7ZR1 - chains B and C of the 5 polymer chains in the assembly; structure by electron microscopy, 4.00 A resolution.

# Chain B
Molecule: Double-strand break repair protein
Source organism: Thermochaetoides thermophila
UniProt: G0RYR3 (G0RYR3_CHATD); residues 1-730 here = UniProt positions 1-730
Chain sequence (730 residues; each row starts with the number of its first residue):
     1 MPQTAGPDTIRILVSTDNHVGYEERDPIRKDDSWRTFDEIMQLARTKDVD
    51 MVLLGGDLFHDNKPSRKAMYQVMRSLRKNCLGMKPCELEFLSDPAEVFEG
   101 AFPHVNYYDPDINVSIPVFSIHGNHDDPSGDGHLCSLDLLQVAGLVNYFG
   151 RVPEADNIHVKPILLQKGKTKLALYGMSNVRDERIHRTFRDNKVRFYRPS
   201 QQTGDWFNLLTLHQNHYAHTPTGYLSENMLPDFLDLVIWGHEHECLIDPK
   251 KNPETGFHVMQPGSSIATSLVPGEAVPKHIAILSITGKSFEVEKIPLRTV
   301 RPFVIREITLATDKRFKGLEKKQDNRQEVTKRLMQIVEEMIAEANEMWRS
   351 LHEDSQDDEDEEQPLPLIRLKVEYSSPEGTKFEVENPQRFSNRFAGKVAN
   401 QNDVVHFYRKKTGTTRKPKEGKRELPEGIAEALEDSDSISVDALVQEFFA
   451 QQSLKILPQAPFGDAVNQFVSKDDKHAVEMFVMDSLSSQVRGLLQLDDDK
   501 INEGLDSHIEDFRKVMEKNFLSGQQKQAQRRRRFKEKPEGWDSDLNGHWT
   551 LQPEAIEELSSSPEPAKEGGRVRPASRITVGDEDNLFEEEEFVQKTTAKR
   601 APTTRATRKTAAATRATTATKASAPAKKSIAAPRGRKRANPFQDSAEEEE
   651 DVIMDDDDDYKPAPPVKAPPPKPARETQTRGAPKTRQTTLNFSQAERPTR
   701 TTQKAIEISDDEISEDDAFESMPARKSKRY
Disordered / not traced: 1-3, 127-132, 180-184, 220-222, 412-437, 558-730
Metal / ion sites: Mn2+ site 1: Asp-17, His-19, His-243; Mn2+ site 2: Asp-57, His-213, His-216, His-241
Curated features (UniProtKB/Swiss-Prot):
  - active site: His-125 (Proton donor)
  - binding site (Mn(2+)): Asp-17, His-19, Asp-57, Asn-124, His-213, His-241, His-243

# Chain C
Molecule: DH domain-containing protein
Source organism: Thermochaetoides thermophila
UniProt: G0SHW7 (G0SHW7_CHATD); numbering as in UniProt (aligned over 1-1315)
Chain sequence (1315 residues; each row starts with the number of its first residue):
     1 MSKIEKLSILGVRSFGPHHPETIAFNTPLTLIVGYNGSGKTTVIECLKYA
    51 TTGELPPNSTRNGAFIHDPDLVGEKEVRAQVKLSFRSTIGESYVVTRNIQ
   101 LLVQRNNKRTQKTLEGSLLLRNNGERTVISTRVAELDKLVSEKLGVPPAI
   151 LDAVIFCHQDDSLWPMSEPAALKKRFDEIFEAQKYTKVIENIRLLKKKKG
   201 DELKILKEREVQDKANKERAEKVDRLMAQLTREILEAREKCNELSKQMEE
   251 ESAKIKDKYEQANSFLKIMNDLQTKTEKLEYKKDAIVELRSRIEELPDPD
   301 EVLRNTLDEYEQTINRIVADRDHKAAQFHDLQAELKSARDQHTAKAAEQG
   351 KHQSDKEKYERQLVARERMIREAAERHEIRGYNGDLDDRRIAIFNERIQK
   401 ILNDKRRELERLQRENQEELDRKTAVIAERESRKQSVIRDRKAAKDRIIS
   451 LGKDMASIQGELSSIDIDEGTEEMLRAEMKELQARIEAAKADEQNANLDA
   501 QIKEVNEEIWKLESLSAKLARELVECTRLASERAQLDLRRKQLAERKREL
   551 EIMTNTWNEQFSTLLGEGWRPETLERDFSDVLKQQQLLVGEHRKKKDATQ
   601 QELKQAEYQLSNARNLHNKLTNEMEACMRAVQTAMKEARDLDSAPPVDEY
   651 ITMLETDEKELAEVETALKLYDELKKHYSTIKDRALRFNKCYICDRDFTN
   701 QEAAKTRLLEKVAKRLGDEEKKELLEDQAAFMKSLDILRAVRVKYDTYQR
   751 LSSELPQLSREIDSETNRREDLVRRLEDQDLAFREADNKLQEMETLNKHV
   801 MKITQLLKDISDAEKQVERSQQLSNIETRSADEINEEQTTCAEQTRAAQA
   851 KLTKLTAEKQRLKDLVRQLEVERLQLENKISSAVQQLERKKRLQESIARH
   901 KEDQNQARNAVQEADEELERLEPEIAGARAALDEARQACRAKEQKVAAER
   951 DAIAQTVSELNMINSEIQEYLDRGGPSSLAANQRAIANLETQMANLEGEM
  1001 RELTVQINKLNKEIDNSDAKKRNIADNLTYRKNLREKDALEREIAELEAR
  1051 NAQEDYDRLIKEAHYLEAHRSKLNADRERLMGMMSTKDEEFRRLNEEYEL
  1101 DLKDAKAKYKETHIKVETTKAAIEDLGRGMAAVDHAIMQYHSKMMEQINR
  1151 TIAELWQSTYQGTDIDTIQIRSDVESTTSSDSGTRRNYNYRVSMVKGDTE
  1201 MDMRGRCSAGQKVLASIIIRLALAESFCANCGLIALDEPTTNLDSDNIRS
  1251 LAESLHGIIKARQAQGNLQLIVITHDEEFLKYMQCSDFCDDFYRVKRDEK
  1301 QNSVIVRESITRITE
Disordered / not traced: 1, 414-942, 1310-1315
Metal / ion sites: Mg2+: Thr-41, Gln-159 (together with ATP-gamma-S)
Small-molecule neighbours: ATP-gamma-S (AGS; phosphothiophosphoric acid-adenylate ester): Arg-13, Ser-14, Asn-36, Gly-37, Ser-38, Gly-39, Lys-40, Thr-41, Thr-42, Glu-45, Gly-63, Ala-64, Ile-66, His-67, Asp-68, Leu-71, Gln-159, Glu-1238, His-1275, Arg-1297

# How chain B and chain C interact
Residue-residue contacts (50; chain B residue first):
  Arg-187(B) with Asp-1287(C), salt bridge
  Tyr-217(B) with Lys-1281(C); Tyr-1282(C); Cys-1285(C)
  His-219(B) with His-1256(C), hydrogen bond
  Tyr-374(B) with Gly-1197(C)
  Glu-383(B) with Asp-1198(C)
  His-406(B) with Gly-1162(C), hydrogen bond (side chain-backbone); Thr-1163(C); Asp-1164(C)
  Tyr-408(B) with Thr-1163(C)
  Ile-439(B) with Tyr-1140(C)
  Val-441(B) with Tyr-185(C), hydrophobic; Tyr-1140(C), hydrophobic
  Asp-442(B) with Tyr-185(C)
  Leu-444(B) with Ala-1136(C); Gln-1139(C)
  Val-445(B) with Ala-1136(C), hydrophobic
  Phe-448(B) with Ala-1132(C); His-1135(C)
  Phe-449(B) with Ala-1132(C), hydrophobic
  Gln-452(B) with Arg-1128(C); Ala-1132(C)
  Ser-453(B) with Arg-1128(C), hydrogen bond (backbone-side chain)
  Leu-454(B) with Asp-1125(C); Arg-1128(C)
  Lys-455(B) with Glu-1124(C); Asp-1125(C), hydrogen bond (backbone-side chain); Arg-1128(C)
  Ile-456(B) with Ala-1121(C), hydrophobic; Ala-1122(C); Asp-1125(C), hydrogen bond (backbone-side chain)
  Leu-457(B) with Asp-1125(C), hydrogen bond (backbone-side chain)
  Phe-469(B) with Val-188(C), hydrophobic; Asn-191(C)
  Val-470(B) with Lys-184(C); Tyr-185(C), hydrophobic
  Asp-473(B) with Lys-184(C), salt bridge
  Lys-475(B) with Lys-184(C); Lys-187(C)
  Val-478(B) with Asn-191(C)
  Leu-486(B) with Thr-1118(C)
  Gln-489(B) with Thr-1118(C), hydrogen bond
  Val-490(B) with Ile-1114(C), hydrophobic; Lys-1115(C)
  Leu-493(B) with Ile-1114(C), hydrophobic; Thr-1118(C)
  Leu-494(B) with Ile-1114(C), hydrophobic
  Asp-498(B) with Lys-1110(C)
  Leu-505(B) with Glu-1117(C)
Other interface residues (no listed pair), chain B (40 interface residues in all): Glu-23, Asp-126, Ile-185, Gln-388, Ser-438, Ile-501, His-548, Leu-551
Other interface residues (no listed pair), chain C (39 interface residues in all): Lys-197, Asp-201, His-1113, Val-1133, Lys-1143, Arg-1206, Asp-1246, Glu-1277, Ser-1286

# Summary
40 residues of chain B and 39 residues of chain C are in contact; the contacts include 7 hydrogen bonds and 2
salt bridges. Among the polar pairs are Arg-187(B)/Asp-1287(C), Asp-473(B)/Lys-184(C) and
His-219(B)/His-1256(C). Ligands of chain C: ATP-gamma-S.
Here chain B is Double-strand break repair protein and chain C is DH domain-containing protein, both from
Thermochaetoides thermophila. Entry 7ZR1 (Chaetomium thermophilum Mre11-Rad50-Nbs1 complex bound to ATPyS
(composite structure)) was determined by electron microscopy (same publication as 8BAH).
